Entry 8VAR (electron microscopy, 3.90 A resolution); this record covers chains D and G of the 9 polymer chains in the assembly.

[Chain D]
Name: DNA polymerase III subunit tau
From: Escherichia coli
Notes: EC 2.7.7.7
Reference sequence: P06710 (DPO3X_ECOLI); numbering as in UniProt (aligned over 1-373)
Sequence (376 residues; each row starts with the number of its first residue; numbers below 1 keep their minus sign (Gly-2 is residue -2)):
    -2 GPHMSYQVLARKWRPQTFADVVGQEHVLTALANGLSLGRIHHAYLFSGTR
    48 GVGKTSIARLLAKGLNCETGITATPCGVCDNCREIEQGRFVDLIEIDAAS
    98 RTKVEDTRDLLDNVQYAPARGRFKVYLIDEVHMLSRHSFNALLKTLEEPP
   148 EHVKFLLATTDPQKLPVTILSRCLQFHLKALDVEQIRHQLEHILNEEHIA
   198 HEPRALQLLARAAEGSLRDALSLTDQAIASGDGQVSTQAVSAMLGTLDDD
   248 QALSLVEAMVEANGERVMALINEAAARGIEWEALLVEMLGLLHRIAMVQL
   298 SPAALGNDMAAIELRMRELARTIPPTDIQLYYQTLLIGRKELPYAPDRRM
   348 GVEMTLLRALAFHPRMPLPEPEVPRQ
Disordered / not traced: -2 to 1, 362-373
Construct notes: expression tag (-2 to 0)
UniProt features mapped onto this chain:
  - binding site (ATP): Gly45 to Thr52
  - binding site (Zn(2+)): Cys64, Cys73, Cys76, Cys79
Bound ions: Mg2+: Thr52, Asp126 (together with ADP); Zn2+: Cys64, Cys73, Cys76, Cys79
Small-molecule neighbours:
  - ADP / beryllium trifluoride, molecule 1: Ala7, Arg8, Trp10, Arg11, Pro12, Val18, Val19, Gln21, Gly45, Thr46, Arg47, Gly48, Val49, Gly50, Lys51, Thr52, Ser53, Asp126, Glu127, Thr157, Gln186, Leu214, Arg215
  - ADP / beryllium trifluoride, molecule 2: Glu144, Thr165, Arg169
Reported in the primary citation:
  - catalytic residues: Glu127 (citing earlier work)
  - mutagenesis - K141A: decreased catalytic activity

[Chain G]
Name: Beta sliding clamp
From: Escherichia coli
Reference sequence: P0A988 (DPO3B_ECOLI); residues 1-366 here = UniProt positions 1-366
Sequence (369 residues; row label = number of the first residue in the row; numbers below 1 keep their minus sign (Gly-2 is residue -2)):
    -2 GPHMKFTVEREHLLKPLQQVSGPLGGRPTLPILGNLLLQVADGTLSLTGT
    48 DLEMEMVARVALVQPHEPGATTVPARKFFDICRGLPEGAEIAVQLEGERM
    98 LVRSGRSRFSLSTLPAADFPNLDDWQSEVEFTLPQATMKRLIEATQFSMA
   148 HQDVRYYLNGMLFETEGEELRTVATDGHRLAVCSMPIGQSLPSHSVIVPR
   198 KGVIELMRMLDGGDNPLRVQIGSNNIRAHVGDFIFTSKLVDGRFPDYRRV
   248 LPKNPDKHLEAGCDLLKQAFARAAILSNEKFRGVRLYVSENQLKITANNP
   298 EQEEAEEILDVTYSGAEMEIGFNVSYVLDVLNALKCENVRMMLTDSVSSV
   348 QIEDAASQSAAYVVMPMRL
Construct notes: expression tag (-2 to 0)
UniProt features mapped onto this chain:
  - binding site (DNA): Arg24, Arg73, Gln149, Tyr153, Tyr154
Reported in the primary citation:
  - binding site for the 30-nt DNA strand: Gly23, Arg24, Arg80

[Interface between chain D and chain G]
Contacting residue pairs (15; chain D residue first):
  Glu81(D) - Arg246(G)  salt bridge
  Asp109(D) - Lys277(G)  salt bridge
  Asp109(D) - Phe278(G)
  Asn110(D) - His175(G)
  Gln112(D) - Phe278(G)
  Gln112(D) - Met364(G)  hydrogen bond
  Gln112(D) - Arg365(G)  hydrogen bond
  Tyr113(D) - His175(G)
  Tyr113(D) - Pro363(G)
  Tyr113(D) - Met364(G)  hydrogen bond (backbone-backbone)
  Ala114(D) - Val344(G)
  Ala114(D) - Pro363(G)  hydrophobic
  Ala114(D) - Leu366(G)  hydrophobic
  Arg117(D) - Arg246(G)
  Glu148(D) - Leu366(G)
Interface residues without a listed pair, chain D (12 interface residues in all): Val88, Pro115, Ala116, His149
Interface residues without a listed pair, chain G (11 interface residues in all): Asn320, Met362

[Overview]
12 residues of chain D and 11 residues of chain G are in contact; the contacts include 3 hydrogen bonds and 2
salt bridges. Polar pairs include Glu81(D)-Arg246(G), Asp109(D)-Lys277(G) and Gln112(D)-Met364(G). Ligands of
chain D: ADP / beryllium trifluoride. The paper reports the catalytic residue Glu127(D); K141A of chain D
reduces catalytic activity.
Here chain D is DNA polymerase III subunit tau and chain G is Beta sliding clamp, both from Escherichia coli.
Entry 8VAR (Structure of the E. coli clamp loader bound to the beta clamp in a Closed-DNA2 conformation) was
determined by electron microscopy (same publication as 8VAL, 8VAM, 8VAN, 8VAP, 8VAQ, 8VAS and 8VAT).
